PDB entry 5BW9 | X-ray diffraction, 7.00 A resolution (low resolution: residue-level contacts below are approximate; hydrogen-bond / salt-bridge calls are withheld) | chains J and I of the 14 polymer chains in the assembly

Chain J:
Name: V-type proton ATPase subunit G
Source organism: Saccharomyces cerevisiae
UniProt: P48836 (VATG_YEAST); residues 2-114 here = UniProt positions 2-114
Amino-acid sequence (122 residues; each row starts with the number of its first residue; numbers below 1 keep their minus sign (Met-7 is residue -7)):
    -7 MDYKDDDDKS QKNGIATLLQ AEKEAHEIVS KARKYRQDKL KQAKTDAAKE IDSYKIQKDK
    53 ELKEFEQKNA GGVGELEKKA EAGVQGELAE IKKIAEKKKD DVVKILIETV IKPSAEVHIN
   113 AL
Disordered / not traced: -7 to 2, 107-114
Sequence notes: initiating methionine (-7); expression tag (-6 to 1)

Chain I:
Name: V-type proton ATPase subunit E
Source organism: Saccharomyces cerevisiae
UniProt: P22203 (VATE_YEAST); residues 1-233 here = UniProt positions 1-233
Amino-acid sequence (233 residues; numbered 1 to 233; the number before each row is that of its first residue):
     1 MSSAITALTP NQVNDELNKM QAFIRKEAEE KAKEIQLKAD QEYEIEKTNI VRNETNNIDG
    61 NFKSKLKKAM LSQQITKSTI ANKMRLKVLS AREQSLDGIF EETKEKLSGI ANNRDEYKPI
   121 LQSLIVEALL KLLEPKAIVK ALERDVDLIE SMKDDIMREY GEKAQRAPLE EIVISNDYLN
   181 KDLVSGGVVV SNASDKIEIN NTLEERLKLL SEEALPAIRL ELYGPSKTRK FFD
Disordered / not traced: 1-8, 225-233

Interface between chain J and chain I:
Residue-residue contacts (11; chain J residue first):
  Gly6(J) - Leu17(I)
  Ala13(J) - Ile24(I)
  Ala35(J) - Glu46(I)
  Ala39(J) - Ile50(I)
  Ala87(J) - Ser95(I)
  Val95(J) - Thr103(I)
  Val95(J) - Lys106(I)
  Leu98(J) - Thr103(I)
  Val102(J) - Arg206(I)
  Pro105(J) - Ser123(I)
  Ser106(J) - Glu127(I)
Also at the interface, not in a pair above, chain J (15 interface residues in all): Ile20, Ala24, Lys31, Val94, Ile103
Also at the interface, not in a pair above, chain I (15 interface residues in all): Ala28, Ile35, Ala39, Glu102, Ile120

In short:
Chain J and chain I each contribute 15 residues to their interface.
Here chain J is V-type proton ATPase subunit G and chain I is V-type proton ATPase subunit E, both from
Saccharomyces cerevisiae. Entry 5BW9 (Crystal Structure of Yeast V1-ATPase in the Autoinhibited Form) was
determined by X-ray diffraction, deposited together with 5D80.
